PDB entry 3HZI | X-ray diffraction, 2.98 A resolution | chains A and B of the 3 polymer chains in the assembly

# Chain A
Name: Protein hipA
Source organism: Escherichia coli
UniProt: P23874 (HIPA_ECOLI); residues 1-440 here = UniProt positions 1-440
Chain sequence (440 residues; each row starts with the number of its first residue):
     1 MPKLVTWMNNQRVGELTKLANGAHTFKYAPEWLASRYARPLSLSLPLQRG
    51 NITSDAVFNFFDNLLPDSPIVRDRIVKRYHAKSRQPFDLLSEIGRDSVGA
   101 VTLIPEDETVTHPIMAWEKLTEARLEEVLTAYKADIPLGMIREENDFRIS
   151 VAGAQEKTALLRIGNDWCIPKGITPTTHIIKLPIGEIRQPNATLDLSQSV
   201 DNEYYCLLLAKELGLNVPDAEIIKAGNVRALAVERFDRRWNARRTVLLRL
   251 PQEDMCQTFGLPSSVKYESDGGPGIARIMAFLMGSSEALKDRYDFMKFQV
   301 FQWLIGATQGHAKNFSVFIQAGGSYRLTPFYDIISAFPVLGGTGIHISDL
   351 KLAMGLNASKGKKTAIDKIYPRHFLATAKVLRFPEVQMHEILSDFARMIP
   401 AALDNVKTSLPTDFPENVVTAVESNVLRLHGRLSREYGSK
Unresolved in the structure: 1, 144-145, 185-195, 438-440
Construct notes: engineered mutation Gln309 (Asp in P23874)
Modified positions: Mse140 (selenomethionine; parent Met); Mse283 (selenomethionine; parent Met); Mse398 (selenomethionine; parent Met)
Ligand contacts: ATP (adenosine-5'-triphosphate): Asp67, Val98, Ala152, Gly153, Ala154, Gln155, Lys157, Ile179, Lys181, Pro218, Val233, Glu234, Arg235, Phe236, Asp237, Gln252, Asp254, Gln309, His311, Lys313, Asn314, Ser316, Tyr331, Asp332
UniProt features mapped onto this chain:
  - DNA-binding region: Lys379 to Arg382
  - binding site (ATP): Ala152 to Lys157, Lys181, Glu234 to Phe236, His311 to Asn314, Tyr331, Asp332
  - modified residue: Ser150 (Phosphoserine)
  - mutagenesis: Gly22 (G22S: Loss of toxicity, does not confer high persistence. Single mutation has decreased affinity for HipB-operator ...), Pro86 (P86L: High levels of persister cells formed which survive better than wild-type in ampicillin or ciprofloxacin, decreased affinity for HipB-operator), Asp88 (D88N: Loss of toxicity, still confers high levels of persister cells. Decreased affinity for HipB-operator), Ser150 (S150A: No phosphorylation; cells grow normally), Asp291 (D291A: Retains toxicity and high persistence but not cold-sensitive. Loss of toxicity, high levels of persister cells and cold sensitivity, decreased affinity for HipB; in hipA7 ...), Asp332 (D332Q: Loss of autophosphorylation; cells grow normally)

# Chain B
Name: HTH-type transcriptional regulator hipB
Source organism: Escherichia coli
UniProt: P23873 (HIPB_ECOLI); residue numbers follow UniProt; this construct covers 1-88
Chain sequence (88 residues; numbered 1 to 88; the number before each row is that of its first residue):
     1 MMSFQKIYSPTQLANAMKLVRQQNGWTQSELAKKIGIKQATISNFENNPD
    51 NTTLTTFFKILQSLELSMTLCDAKNASPESTEQQNLEW
Unresolved in the structure: 1-3, 75-88
UniProt features mapped onto this chain:
  - DNA-binding region: Arg21 to Asn47 (H-T-H motif)
  - mutagenesis: Ala73 to Trp88 (Increased half-life in vivo and in vitro, no change in DNA or HipA-binding), Trp88 (W88A: No change in DNA or HipA-binding)

# Interface between chain A and chain B
Contacting residue pairs - 16 pairs, chain A then chain B:
  Leu33(A) - Leu19(B)  hydrophobic
  Leu33(A) - Gln23(B)
  Pro46(A) - Asn15(B)
  Gln48(A) - Gln22(B)
  Arg49(A) - Gln22(B)  hydrogen bond (side chain-backbone)
  Arg49(A) - Gln23(B)
  Mse283(A) - Tyr8(B)
  Gly284(A) - Tyr8(B)
  Gly284(A) - Ser9(B)
  Ser285(A) - Tyr8(B)
  Ser286(A) - Tyr8(B)
  Gly322(A) - Gln5(B)
  Gly322(A) - Gln12(B)
  Ser324(A) - Lys6(B)
  Ser324(A) - Tyr8(B)
  Ser324(A) - Gln12(B)
Other interface residues (no listed pair), chain A (13 interface residues in all): Leu47, Gly323, Tyr325

# Summary
13 residues of chain A face 9 of chain B across their interface, with 1 hydrogen bond. The hydrogen-bonded
pair is Arg49(A)-Gln22(B). Ligands of chain A: ATP. From UniProt: a DNA-binding region, 16 ATP-binding
residues and 6 mutagenesis sites on chain A.
Here chain A is Protein hipA and chain B is HTH-type transcriptional regulator hipB, both from Escherichia
coli. Entry 3HZI (Structure of mdt protein) was determined by X-ray diffraction, deposited together with 3FBR,
3DNT, 3DNU and 3DNV.
